6CXH - chains B and C of the 3 polymer chains in the assembly; structure by X-ray diffraction, 2.70 A resolution.

[Chain B]
Molecule: Particulate methane monooxygenase, A subunit
From: Methylomicrobium alcaliphilum 20Z
Notes: EC 1.14.13.25
Reference sequence: G4SZ63 (G4SZ63_META2); numbering as in UniProt (aligned over 1-247)
Sequence (247 residues; row label = number of the first residue in the row):
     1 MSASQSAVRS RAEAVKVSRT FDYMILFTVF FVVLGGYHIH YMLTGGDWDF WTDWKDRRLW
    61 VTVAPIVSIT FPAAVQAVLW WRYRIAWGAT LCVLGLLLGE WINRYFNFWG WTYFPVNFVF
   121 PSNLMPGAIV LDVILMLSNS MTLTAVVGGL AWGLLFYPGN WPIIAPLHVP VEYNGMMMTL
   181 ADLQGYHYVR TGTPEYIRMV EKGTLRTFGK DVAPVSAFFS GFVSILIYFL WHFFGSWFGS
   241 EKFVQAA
Unresolved in the structure: 1-3, 245-247
Small-molecule neighbours:
  - 5-cyclohexyl-1-pentyl-beta-D-maltoside (CM5), molecule 1: Glu-13, Lys-16, Val-17, Thr-20, Met-24
  - 5-cyclohexyl-1-pentyl-beta-D-maltoside (CM5), molecule 2: Arg-19, Tyr-23, Leu-26

[Chain C]
Molecule: Particulate methane monooxygenase, C subunit
From: Methylomicrobium alcaliphilum 20Z
Notes: EC 1.14.13.25
Reference sequence: G4SZ62 (G4SZ62_META2); residue numbers follow UniProt; this construct covers 1-250
Sequence (250 residues; each row starts with the number of its first residue):
     1 MAATTESVKA DAAEAPLLNK KNIIAGASLY LVFYAWVRWY EGVYGWSAGL DSFAPEFETY
    61 WMNFLYIEMV LEVLTASVLW GYIWKSRDRK VMSITPREEL RRHFTHWTWL MMYGIAIYFG
   121 ASYFTEQDGT WHQTIVRDTD FTPSHIIEFY LSYPIYIITG GASFLYAKTR LPTYQQGLSL
   181 QYLVVVVGPF MILPNVGLNE WGHTFWFMEE LFVAPLHYGF VFFGWSALGV LGVINIELGA
   241 LSKLLKKDLA
Unresolved in the structure: 1-89, 123-156, 193-218
Small-molecule neighbours: 5-cyclohexyl-1-pentyl-beta-D-maltoside (CM5): Leu-100, Arg-101, Phe-104, Thr-108, Met-111, Met-112, Ile-115

[Interface between chain B and chain C]
Pairs across the interface (80):
  Gln-5(B) / Pro-96(C)
  Ser-6(B) / Asp-248(C)  hydrogen bond
  Ala-7(B) / Pro-96(C)
  Ala-7(B) / Arg-97(C)
  Ala-7(B) / Leu-100(C)  hydrophobic
  Val-8(B) / Leu-245(C)  hydrophobic
  Val-8(B) / Asp-248(C)
  Arg-9(B) / Arg-97(C)
  Arg-11(B) / Asp-248(C)
  Arg-11(B) / Leu-249(C)
  Ala-14(B) / Asp-248(C)
  Ala-14(B) / Leu-249(C)
  Val-17(B) / Phe-104(C)  hydrophobic
  Val-17(B) / Leu-245(C)  hydrophobic
  Phe-21(B) / Phe-104(C)  hydrophobic
  Phe-21(B) / Leu-241(C)  hydrophobic
  Met-24(B) / Phe-104(C)  hydrophobic
  Met-24(B) / Trp-107(C)  hydrophobic
  Met-24(B) / Met-111(C)  hydrophobic
  Ile-25(B) / Trp-107(C)  hydrophobic
  Ile-25(B) / Ile-234(C)  hydrophobic
  Ile-25(B) / Leu-238(C)  hydrophobic
  Phe-27(B) / Met-111(C)  hydrophobic
  Phe-27(B) / Ile-115(C)  hydrophobic
  Thr-28(B) / Leu-110(C)  hydrogen bond (side chain-backbone)
  Thr-28(B) / Met-111(C)
  Val-29(B) / Ile-234(C)  hydrophobic
  Phe-31(B) / Gly-114(C)
  Val-32(B) / Gly-114(C)
  Val-32(B) / Ala-227(C)
  Val-32(B) / Val-230(C)  hydrophobic
  Leu-34(B) / Tyr-118(C)  hydrophobic
  Gly-36(B) / Gly-224(C)
  Gly-36(B) / Ala-227(C)
  His-38(B) / Ala-121(C)
  Ile-39(B) / Ala-121(C)  hydrophobic
  Ile-39(B) / Phe-220(C)
  Ile-39(B) / Phe-223(C)  hydrophobic
  Ile-39(B) / Gly-224(C)
  His-40(B) / Trp-225(C)  hydrogen bond
  Leu-43(B) / Val-221(C)  hydrophobic
  Phe-71(B) / Gly-224(C)
  Phe-71(B) / Leu-228(C)  hydrophobic
  Ala-74(B) / Leu-228(C)  hydrophobic
  Ala-74(B) / Leu-231(C)
  Val-78(B) / Leu-231(C)  hydrophobic
  Val-78(B) / Asn-235(C)
  Arg-82(B) / Asn-235(C)
  Tyr-83(B) / Ile-234(C)
  Tyr-83(B) / Asn-235(C)  hydrogen bond
  Tyr-83(B) / Leu-238(C)
  Ile-102(B) / Tyr-118(C)
  Trp-231(B) / Trp-225(C)  hydrophobic
  Trp-231(B) / Leu-228(C)  hydrophobic
  Phe-234(B) / Trp-225(C)  hydrophobic
  Trp-237(B) / Gln-181(C)  hydrogen bond (backbone-side chain)
  Trp-237(B) / Val-184(C)  hydrophobic
  Phe-238(B) / Gln-181(C)
  Phe-238(B) / Val-184(C)  hydrophobic
  Phe-238(B) / Trp-225(C)
  Phe-238(B) / Leu-228(C)
  Phe-238(B) / Gly-229(C)
  Phe-238(B) / Gly-232(C)  hydrogen bond (backbone-backbone)
  Gly-239(B) / Gly-232(C)
  Gly-239(B) / Asn-235(C)
  Ser-240(B) / Gln-181(C)
  Ser-240(B) / Gly-232(C)
  Glu-241(B) / Asn-235(C)
  Glu-241(B) / Ile-236(C)
  Lys-242(B) / Ser-179(C)
  Lys-242(B) / Leu-180(C)  hydrogen bond (backbone-backbone)
  Phe-243(B) / Thr-173(C)
  Phe-243(B) / Tyr-174(C)  hydrophobic
  Phe-243(B) / Gln-176(C)
  Phe-243(B) / Gly-177(C)
  Phe-243(B) / Leu-178(C)
  Phe-243(B) / Ser-179(C)
  Val-244(B) / Gly-177(C)  hydrogen bond (backbone-backbone)
  Val-244(B) / Leu-178(C)  hydrogen bond (backbone-backbone)
  Val-244(B) / Leu-183(C)  hydrophobic
Interface residues without a listed pair, chain B (45 interface residues in all): Ser-4, Val-15, Ser-18, Thr-20, Val-33, Gly-35, Val-75
Interface residues without a listed pair, chain C (46 interface residues in all): Tyr-113, Ile-117, Ser-226, Leu-244, Lys-247, Ala-250

[In short]
Chain B and chain C form an interface of 45 and 46 residues respectively; the contacts include 9 hydrogen
bonds. Among the polar pairs are Ser-6(B)/Asp-248(C), Thr-28(B)/Leu-110(C) and His-40(B)/Trp-225(C). One
5-cyclohexyl-1-pentyl-beta-D-maltoside molecule is bound between chain B and chain C. Ligands of chain B:
5-cyclohexyl-1-pentyl-beta-D-maltoside.
Here chain B is Particulate methane monooxygenase, A subunit and chain C is Particulate methane monooxygenase,
C subunit, both from Methylomicrobium alcaliphilum 20Z. Entry 6CXH (Crystal structure of particulate methane
monooxygenase from Methylomicrobium alcaliphilum 20Z) was determined by X-ray diffraction.
